PDB entry 5OFU | X-ray diffraction, 2.62 A resolution | chains B and C of the 4 polymer chains in the assembly

# Chain B (and C)
Molecule: FBP protein
Source organism: Leishmania major
Notes: EC 3.1.3.11; chain C of this document is another copy of the same molecule, construct and numbering; everything in this record applies to it too
UniProtKB: O97193 (O97193_LEIMA); residues 1-351 here = UniProt positions 1-351
Chain sequence (351 residues; each row starts with the number of its first residue):
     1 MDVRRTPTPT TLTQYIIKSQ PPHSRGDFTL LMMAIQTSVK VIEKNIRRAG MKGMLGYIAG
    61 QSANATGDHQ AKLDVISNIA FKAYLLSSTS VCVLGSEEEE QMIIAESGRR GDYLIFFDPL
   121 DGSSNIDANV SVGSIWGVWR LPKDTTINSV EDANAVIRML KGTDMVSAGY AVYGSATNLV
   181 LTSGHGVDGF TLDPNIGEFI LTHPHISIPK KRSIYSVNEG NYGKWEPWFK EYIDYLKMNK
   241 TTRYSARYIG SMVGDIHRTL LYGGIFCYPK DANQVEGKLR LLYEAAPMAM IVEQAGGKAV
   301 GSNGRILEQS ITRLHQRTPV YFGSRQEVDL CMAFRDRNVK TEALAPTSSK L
Unresolved in the structure: 1-6, 61-70, 339-351 (chain C: 1-6, 58-70, 108, 338-351)
Residues lining bound ligands:
  - adenosine monophosphate (AMP): Ile16, Ser19, Gln20, Pro21, Ser24, Arg25, Gly26, Asp27, Phe28, Thr29, Tyr113, Arg140, Val166, Ser183
  - 6-O-phosphono-beta-D-fructofuranose (F6P): Asp121, Gly122, Ser123, Asn218, Tyr248, Gly250, Ser251, Met252, Phe266, Tyr268, Lys278, Leu279, Glu284
From the paper describing this entry:
  - binding site for adenosine monophosphate: Arg25, Thr29, Tyr113
  - binding site for 6-O-phosphono-beta-D-fructofuranose: Arg247

# Interface between chain B and chain C
Pairs across the interface - 32 pairs, chain B then chain C:
  Pro7(B) - Arg109(C)
  Thr8(B) - Ala83(C)
  Thr8(B) - Tyr84(C)
  Thr8(B) - Ser87(C)  hydrogen bond
  Thr13(B) - Thr13(C)
  Thr13(B) - Met33(C)
  Ile17(B) - Thr29(C)
  Ile17(B) - Leu30(C)  hydrophobic
  Ile17(B) - Met33(C)  hydrophobic
  Lys18(B) - Leu30(C)
  Lys18(B) - Ser87(C)
  Leu30(B) - Ile17(C)  hydrophobic
  Leu30(B) - Lys18(C)
  Met33(B) - Thr13(C)
  Met33(B) - Ile17(C)  hydrophobic
  Thr37(B) - Glu198(C)
  Lys40(B) - Ile196(C)
  Lys40(B) - Glu198(C)  salt bridge
  Lys44(B) - Asn195(C)
  Ala83(B) - Thr8(C)
  Tyr84(B) - Thr8(C)
  Ser87(B) - Pro7(C)
  Ser87(B) - Thr8(C)  hydrogen bond
  Ser87(B) - Lys18(C)
  Asn195(B) - Lys44(C)
  Ile196(B) - Lys40(C)  hydrogen bond (backbone-side chain)
  Ile196(B) - Gly197(C)
  Gly197(B) - Lys40(C)
  Gly197(B) - Ile196(C)
  Gly197(B) - Gly197(C)
  Glu198(B) - Thr37(C)
  Glu198(B) - Lys40(C)  salt bridge
Also at the interface, not in a pair above, chain B (23 interface residues in all): Pro9, Gln14, His23, Thr29, Val41, Arg109
Also at the interface, not in a pair above, chain C (24 interface residues in all): Pro9, Thr11, Gln14, His23, Val41

# Overview
23 residues of chain B and 24 residues of chain C are in contact; the contacts include 3 hydrogen bonds and 2
salt bridges. Polar contacts include Lys40(B)-Glu198(C), Thr8(B)-Ser87(C) and Ile196(B)-Lys40(C). From the
paper: a binding site for adenosine monophosphate at Arg25(B), Thr29(B) and Tyr113(B); a binding site for
6-O-phosphono-beta-D-fructofuranose at Arg247(B).
Both chains are FBP protein (Leishmania major). Entry 5OFU (Crystal structure of Leishmania major
fructose-1,6-bisphosphatase in T-state) was determined by X-ray diffraction, deposited together with 5OEY and
5OEZ.
